PDB entry 2ANW | X-ray diffraction, 1.85 A resolution | chain A

[Chain A]
Protein: plasma kallikrein, light chain
From: Homo sapiens
Notes: EC 3.4.21.34; fragment: protease domain, enzymatically deglycosylated
UniProt: P03952 (KLKB1_HUMAN); the construct lacks a stretch of the UniProt sequence and is renumbered around it, so the offset changes along the chain: 16-38 = UniProt 391-413; 39-60 = UniProt 416-437; 66-148 = UniProt 447-529; 150-173 = UniProt 530-553; 5 more segments
Amino-acid sequence (241 residues; each row starts with the number of its first residue; note: 10 numbers in that range are skipped by the numbering (no residue carries them; nothing is unmodelled there); a row labelled like 38A-38B holds insertion residues (38A, then the next letters in order)):
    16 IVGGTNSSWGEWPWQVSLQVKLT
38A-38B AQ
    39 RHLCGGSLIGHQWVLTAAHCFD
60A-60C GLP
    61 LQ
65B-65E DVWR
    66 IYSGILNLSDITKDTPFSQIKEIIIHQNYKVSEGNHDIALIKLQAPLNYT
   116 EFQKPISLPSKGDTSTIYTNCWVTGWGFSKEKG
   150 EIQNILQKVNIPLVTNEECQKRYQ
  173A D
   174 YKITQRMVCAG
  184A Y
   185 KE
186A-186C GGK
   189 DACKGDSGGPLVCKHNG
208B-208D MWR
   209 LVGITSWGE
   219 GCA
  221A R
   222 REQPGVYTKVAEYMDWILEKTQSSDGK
Unresolved in the structure: 246-248
Sequence notes: engineered mutation Ser122 (Cys503 in P03952)
Cystine bridges: Cys42-Cys58, Cys136-Cys201, Cys168-Cys182, Cys191-Cys220
Small-molecule neighbours: benzamidine (BEN): Asp189, Ala190, Cys191, Lys192, Ser195, Thr213, Ser214, Trp215, Gly216, Gly219, Cys220, Gly226, Val227
Curated features (UniProtKB/Swiss-Prot):
  - active site (Charge relay system): His57, Asp102, Ser195
  - glycosylation (N-linked (GlcNAc...) asparagine): Asn21, Asn72, Asn113

[Overview]
Bound to chain A: benzamidine. Curated annotation (UniProt) lists 3 active-site residues.
Chain A is plasma kallikrein, light chain (Homo sapiens); the structure, Expression, crystallization and
three-dimensional structure of the catalytic domain of human plasma kallikrein: Implications for
structure-based ..., was determined by X-ray diffraction (same publication as 2ANY).
